PDB entry 5DXL | X-ray diffraction, 1.57 A resolution | chain A

Chain A:
Name: trehalose-6-phosphate phosphatase
Organism: Neosartorya fumigata
Notes: EC 2.4.1.15
UniProt: Q4WWF5 (Q4WWF5_ASPFU); residues 1-276 here correspond to UniProt positions 674-949 (UniProt number = residue number + 673)
Amino-acid sequence (286 residues; numbered -1 to 284; the number before each row is that of its first residue; numbers below 1 keep their minus sign (Mse-1 is residue -1)):
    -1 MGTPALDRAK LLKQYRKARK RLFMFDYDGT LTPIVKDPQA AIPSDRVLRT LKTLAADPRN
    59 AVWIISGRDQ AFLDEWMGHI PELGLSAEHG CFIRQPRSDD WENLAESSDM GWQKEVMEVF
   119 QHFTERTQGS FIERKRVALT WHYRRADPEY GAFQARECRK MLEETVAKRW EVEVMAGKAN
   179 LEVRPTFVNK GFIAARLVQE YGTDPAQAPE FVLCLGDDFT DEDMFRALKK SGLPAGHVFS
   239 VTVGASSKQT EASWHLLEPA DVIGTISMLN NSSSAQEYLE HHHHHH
Disordered / not traced: -1, 280-284
Differences from the reference sequence: expression tag (-1 to 0, 277-284)
Modified / non-standard residues: Mse-1 (selenomethionine); Mse22, Mse75, Mse108, Mse115, Mse159, Mse173, Mse222, Mse266 (selenomethionine; parent Met)
What the authors report for this chain:
  - conformationally variable residues (domain motion): Phe129

Overview:
The paper reports conformational variability at Phe129.
Chain A is trehalose-6-phosphate phosphatase (Neosartorya fumigata); the structure, Structure of Aspergillus
fumigatus trehalose-6-phosphate phosphatase crystal form 1, was determined by X-ray diffraction (same
publication as 5DX9, 5DXF, 5DXI, 5DXN and 5DXO).
